PDB entry 4J84 | X-ray diffraction, 1.47 A resolution | chains A and C

Chain A:
Name: Coatomer subunit beta'
Organism: Saccharomyces cerevisiae
Reference sequence: P41811 (COPB2_YEAST); residue numbers follow UniProt; this construct covers 1-301
Chain sequence (301 residues; numbered 1 to 301; the number before each row is that of its first residue):
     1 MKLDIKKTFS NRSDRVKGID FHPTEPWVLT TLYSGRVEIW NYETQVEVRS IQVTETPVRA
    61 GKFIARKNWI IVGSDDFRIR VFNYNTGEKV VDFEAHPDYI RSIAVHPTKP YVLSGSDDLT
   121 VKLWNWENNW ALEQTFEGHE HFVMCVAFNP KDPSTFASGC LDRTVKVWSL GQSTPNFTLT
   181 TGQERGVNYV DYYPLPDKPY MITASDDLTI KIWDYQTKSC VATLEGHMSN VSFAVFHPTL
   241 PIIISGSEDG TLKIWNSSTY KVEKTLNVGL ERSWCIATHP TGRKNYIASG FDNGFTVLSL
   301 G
Disordered / not traced: 301
Construct notes: conflict Ile-39 (Leu in P41811)

Chain C:
Name: SCYL1
Chain sequence (5 residues; numbered 6 to 10; the number before each row is that of its first residue):
     6 ARKLD

Chain A / chain C interface:
Residue-residue contacts (18; chain A residue first):
  Arg-15(A) with Asp-10(C), hydrogen bond (side chain-backbone)
  Lys-17(A) with Asp-10(C), hydrogen bond (side chain-backbone)
  Tyr-33(A) with Leu-9(C), hydrogen bond (side chain-backbone); Asp-10(C)
  Arg-59(A) with Lys-8(C); Leu-9(C), hydrogen bond (side chain-backbone); Asp-10(C), hydrogen bond (side chain-backbone)
  Arg-101(A) with Arg-7(C); Lys-8(C), hydrogen bond (side chain-backbone)
  Phe-142(A) with Arg-7(C)
  Met-144(A) with Lys-8(C)
  Leu-161(A) with Arg-7(C); Lys-8(C)
  Arg-185(A) with Arg-7(C), hydrogen bond (backbone-side chain)
  Asn-188(A) with Lys-8(C), hydrogen bond
  Asp-206(A) with Arg-7(C), salt bridge; Lys-8(C), salt bridge
  Arg-272(A) with Asp-10(C), salt bridge
Also at the interface, not in a pair above, chain A (16 interface residues in all): Tyr-99, His-141, Glu-248, Trp-274

Overview:
The interface between chain A and chain C involves 16 residues on one side and 4 on the other, with 8 hydrogen
bonds and 3 salt bridges. Polar pairs include Asp-206(A)/Arg-7(C), Asp-206(A)/Lys-8(C) and
Arg-272(A)/Asp-10(C).
Chain A is Coatomer subunit beta' (Saccharomyces cerevisiae) and chain C is SCYL1; the structure, Crystal
structure of beta'-COP/Scyl1 complex, was determined by X-ray diffraction (same publication as 4J73, 4J77,
4J78, 4J79, 4J81, 4J82 and 3 further entries).
